1Z8W - chains B and D of the 4 polymer chains in the assembly; structure by X-ray diffraction, 2.00 A resolution.

# Chain B (and D)
Protein: Pyrrolidone-carboxylate peptidase
Source organism: Pyrococcus furiosus
Notes: EC 3.4.19.3; chain D of this document is another copy of the same molecule, construct and numbering; everything in this record applies to it too
Reference sequence: O73944 (PCP_PYRFU); numbering as in UniProt (aligned over 1-208)
Sequence (208 residues; row label = number of the first residue in the row):
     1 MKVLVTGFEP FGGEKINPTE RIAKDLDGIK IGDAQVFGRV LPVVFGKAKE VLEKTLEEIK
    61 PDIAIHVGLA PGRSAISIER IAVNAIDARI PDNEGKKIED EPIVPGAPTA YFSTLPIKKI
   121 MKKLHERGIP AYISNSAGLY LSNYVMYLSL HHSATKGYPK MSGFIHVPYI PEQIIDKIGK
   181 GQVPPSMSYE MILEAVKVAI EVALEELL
Differences from the reference sequence: engineered mutation Ser142 (Cys in O73944), Ser188 (Cys in O73944), Ile192 (Glu in O73944)
UniProt features mapped onto this chain:
  - active site: Glu79, His166

# Interface between chain B and chain D
Contacting residue pairs (34):
  Ser74(B) - Val183(D)  hydrogen bond (side chain-backbone)
  Ser74(B) - Pro184(D)
  Ala75(B) - Val183(D)  hydrophobic
  His125(B) - Ile175(D)
  His125(B) - Ile178(D)
  Gly128(B) - Pro171(D)
  Gly128(B) - Ile175(D)
  Ile129(B) - Ile175(D)
  Pro130(B) - Pro171(D)
  Pro130(B) - Ile174(D)  hydrophobic
  Pro130(B) - Ile175(D)
  Pro130(B) - Ile178(D)  hydrophobic
  Ala131(B) - Ile178(D)
  Tyr132(B) - Val183(D)  hydrophobic
  Pro171(B) - Gly128(D)
  Pro171(B) - Pro130(D)
  Pro171(B) - Met191(D)  hydrophobic
  Ile174(B) - Pro130(D)  hydrophobic
  Ile175(B) - His125(D)
  Ile175(B) - Gly128(D)
  Ile175(B) - Ile129(D)
  Ile175(B) - Pro130(D)
  Ile178(B) - His125(D)
  Ile178(B) - Pro130(D)  hydrophobic
  Ile178(B) - Ala131(D)
  Ile178(B) - Tyr132(D)  hydrophobic
  Val183(B) - Ser74(D)  hydrogen bond (backbone-side chain)
  Val183(B) - Ala75(D)  hydrophobic
  Val183(B) - Tyr132(D)  hydrophobic
  Pro184(B) - Ser74(D)
  Pro185(B) - Ser74(D)
  Pro185(B) - Pro185(D)  hydrophobic
  Ser186(B) - Ser186(D)
  Met191(B) - Pro171(D)  hydrophobic
Interface residues without a listed pair, chain B (18 interface residues in all): Glu172
Interface residues without a listed pair, chain D (18 interface residues in all): Glu172

# In short
Chain B and chain D each contribute 18 residues to their interface, with 2 hydrogen bonds. Its one
hydrogen-bonded contact is Ser74(B)-Val183(D). Curated annotation (UniProt) lists active-site residues
Glu79(B) and His166(B) on chain B.
Chain B and chain D are both Pyrrolidone-carboxylate peptidase (Pyrococcus furiosus); the structure, Structure
of Mutant Pyrrolidone Carboxyl Peptidase (E192I) from a Hyperthermophile, Pyrococcus furiosus, was determined
by X-ray diffraction together with 1X10, 1X12, 1Z8T and 1Z8X from the same study.
